5K5Q - chains D and P of the 8 polymer chains in the assembly; structure by X-ray diffraction, 2.65 A resolution.

== Chain D ==
Name: AspA
Source organism: Sulfolobus sp. NOB8H2
UniProt: O93706 (O93706_9CREN); residues 2-93 here = UniProt positions 2-93
Sequence (92 residues; each row starts with the number of its first residue):
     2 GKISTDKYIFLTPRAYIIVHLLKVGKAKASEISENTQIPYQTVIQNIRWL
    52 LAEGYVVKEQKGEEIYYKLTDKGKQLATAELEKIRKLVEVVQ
Not modelled in the structure: 92-93

== Chain P ==
Molecule: 32-nt DNA strand
Sequence (32 nucleotides; row label = number of the first residue in the row):
     7 AAATTGCTCTATGTTAATCGCAGAGCATATTT

== Interface between chain D and chain P ==
Contacting residue pairs (21; chain D residue first):
  Gly-2(D) / DG29(P)  hydrogen bond to the phosphate
  Gly-2(D) / DA30(P)  hydrogen bond to the phosphate
  Lys-3(D) / DG29(P)  base contact
  Lys-3(D) / DA30(P)  hydrogen bond to the sugar
  Lys-3(D) / DG31(P)  sugar contact
  Ile-4(D) / DA30(P)  phosphate contact
  Lys-8(D) / DC32(P)  phosphate contact
  Tyr-9(D) / DG31(P)  phosphate contact
  Tyr-9(D) / DC32(P)  hydrogen bond to the phosphate
  Pro-14(D) / DG31(P)  phosphate contact
  Arg-15(D) / DG31(P)  salt bridge to the phosphate
  Pro-40(D) / DC32(P)  phosphate contact
  Pro-40(D) / DA33(P)  phosphate contact
  Gln-42(D) / DA33(P)  base contact
  Gln-42(D) / DT34(P)  base contact
  Thr-43(D) / DG31(P)  sugar contact
  Thr-43(D) / DC32(P)  hydrogen bond to the phosphate
  Gln-46(D) / DA30(P)  sugar contact
  Gln-46(D) / DG31(P)  hydrogen bond to the base
  Gln-46(D) / DC32(P)  base contact
  Asn-47(D) / DG31(P)  phosphate contact
Also at the interface, not in a pair above, chain D (14 interface residues in all): Thr-6, Ile-39
Also at the interface, not in a pair above, chain P (7 interface residues in all): DA28

== Summary ==
The interface between chain D and chain P involves 14 residues on one side and 7 on the other; the contacts
include 6 hydrogen bonds and 1 salt bridge. Among the polar pairs are Gln-46(D)/DG31(P), Lys-3(D)/DA30(P) and
Gly-2(D)/DG29(P).
Chain D is AspA (Sulfolobus sp. NOB8H2) and chain P is a 32-nt DNA strand; the structure, Structure of
AspA-DNA complex: novel centromere bindng protein-centromere complex, was determined by X-ray diffraction.
